Entry 5T7K (X-ray diffraction, 1.30 A resolution); this record covers chain A.

Chain A:
Name: AoAA13
Source organism: Aspergillus oryzae RIB40
UniProtKB: Q2U8Y3 (Q2U8Y3_ASPOR); residues 1-233 here correspond to UniProt positions 47-279 (UniProt number = residue number + 46)
Amino-acid sequence (233 residues; each row starts with the number of its first residue):
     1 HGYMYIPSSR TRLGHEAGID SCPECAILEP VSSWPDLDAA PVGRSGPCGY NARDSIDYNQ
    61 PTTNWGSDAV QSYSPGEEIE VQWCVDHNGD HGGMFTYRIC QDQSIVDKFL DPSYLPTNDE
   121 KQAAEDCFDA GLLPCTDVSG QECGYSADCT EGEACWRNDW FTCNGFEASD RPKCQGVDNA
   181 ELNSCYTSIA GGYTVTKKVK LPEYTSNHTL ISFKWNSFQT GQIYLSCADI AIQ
Modified positions: His1 (4-methyl-histidine; HIC)
Cystine bridges: Cys22-Cys25, Cys48-Cys227, Cys84-Cys185, Cys100-Cys127, Cys135-Cys143, Cys149-Cys155, Cys163-Cys174
Covalently attached groups: N-acetylglucosamine (NAG) linked to Asn207
Bound ions: Zn2+ site 1: His1, His91; Zn2+ site 2: Asp36, Asp38, Glu203; Zn2+ site 3: Asp102, Ser104
Reported in the primary citation:
  - conformationally variable residues (side-chain flip): Gly89, His91, Gln222
  - contacts within the chain: His91-Phe166

Summary:
N-acetylglucosamine is covalently linked to Asn207. His1 and His91 coordinate Zn2+ site 1. Asp36, Asp38 and
Glu203 form the Zn2+ site 2. From the paper: conformational variability at Gly89, His91 and Gln222; contacts
within the chain involving His91 and Phe166.
Chain A is AoAA13 (Aspergillus oryzae RIB40); the structure, X-ray crystal structure of AA13 LPMO, was
determined by X-ray diffraction together with 5LSV and 5T7J from the same study.
